7WTN - chains C2 and SW of the 18 polymer chains in the assembly; structure by electron microscopy, 3.40 A resolution.

[Chain C2]
Molecule: 18S rRNA
From: Saccharomyces cerevisiae
Sequence (1800 nucleotides; each row starts with the number of its first residue):
     1 UAUCUGGUUG AUCCUGCCAG UAGUCAUAUG CUUGUCUCAA AGAUUAAGCC AUGCAUGUCU
    61 AAGUAUAAGC AAUUUAUACA GUGAAACUGC GAAUGGCUCA UUAAAUCAGU UAUCGUUUAU
   121 UUGAUAGUUC CUUUACUACA UGGUAUAACU GUGGUAAUUC UAGAGCUAAU ACAUGCUUAA
   181 AAUCUCGACC CUUUGGAAGA GAUGUAUUUA UUAGAUAAAA AAUCAAUGUC UUCGGACUCU
   241 UUGAUGAUUC AUAAUAACUU UUCGAAUCGC AUGGCCUUGU GCUGGCGAUG GUUCAUUCAA
   301 AUUUCUGCCC UAUCAACUUU CGAUGGUAGG AUAGUGGCCU ACCAUGGUUU CAACGGGUAA
   361 CGGGGAAUAA GGGUUCGAUU CCGGAGAGGG AGCCUGAGAA ACGGCUACCA CAUCCAAGGA
   421 AGGCAGCAGG CGCGCAAAUU ACCCAAUCCU AAUUCAGGGA GGUAGUGACA AUAAAUAACG
   481 AUACAGGGCC CAUUCGGGUC UUGUAAUUGG AAUGAGUACA AUGUAAAUAC CUUAACGAGG
   541 AACAAUUGGA GGGCAAGUCU GGUGCCAGCA GCCGCGGUAA UUCCAGCUCC AAUAGCGUAU
   601 AUUAAAGUUG UUGCAGUUAA AAAGCUCGUA GUUGAACUUU GGGCCCGGUU GGCCGGUCCG
   661 AUUUUUUCGU GUACUGGAUU UCCAACGGGG CCUUUCCUUC UGGCUAACCU UGAGUCCUUG
   721 UGGCUCUUGG CGAACCAGGA CUUUUACUUU GAAAAAAUUA GAGUGUUCAA AGCAGGCGUA
   781 UUGCUCGAAU AUAUUAGCAU GGAAUAAUAG AAUAGGACGU UUGGUUCUAU UUUGUUGGUU
   841 UCUAGGACCA UCGUAAUGAU UAAUAGGGAC GGUCGGGGGC AUCAGUAUUC AAUUGUCAGA
   901 GGUGAAAUUC UUGGAUUUAU UGAAGACUAA CUACUGCGAA AGCAUUUGCC AAGGACGUUU
   961 UCAUUAAUCA AGAACGAAAG UUAGGGGAUC GAAGAUGAUC AGAUACCGUC GUAGUCUUAA
  1021 CCAUAAACUA UGCCGACUAG GGAUCGGGUG GUGUUUUUUU AAUGACCCAC UCGGCACCUU
  1081 ACGAGAAAUC AAAGUCUUUG GGUUCUGGGG GGAGUAUGGU CGCAAGGCUG AAACUUAAAG
  1141 GAAUUGACGG AAGGGCACCA CCAGGAGUGG AGCCUGCGGC UUAAUUUGAC UCAACACGGG
  1201 GAAACUCACC AGGUCCAGAC ACAAUAAGGA UUGACAGAUU GAGAGCUCUU UCUUGAUUUU
  1261 GUGGGUGGUG GUGCAUGGCC GUUCUUAGUU GGUGGAGUGA UUUGUCUGCU UAAUUGCGAU
  1321 AACGAACGAG ACCUUAACCU ACUAAAUAGU GGUGCUAGCA UUUGCUGGUU AUCCACUUCU
  1381 UAGAGGGACU AUCGGUUUCA AGCCGAUGGA AGUUUGAGGC AAUAACAGGU CUGUGAUGCC
  1441 CUUAGACGUU CUGGGCCGCA CGCGCGCUAC ACUGACGGAG CCAGCGAGUC UAACCUUGGC
  1501 CGAGAGGUCU UGGUAAUCUU GUGAAACUCC GUCGUGCUGG GGAUAGAGCA UUGUAAUUAU
  1561 UGCUCUUCAA CGAGGAAUUC CUAGUAAGCG CAAGUCAUCA GCUUGCGUUG AUUACGUCCC
  1621 UGCCCUUUGU ACACACCGCC CGUCGCUAGU ACCGAUUGAA UGGCUUAGUG AGGCCUCAGG
  1681 AUCUGCUUAG AGAAGGGGGC AACUCCAUCU CAGAGCGGAG AAUUUGGACA AACUUGGUCA
  1741 UUUAGAGGAA CUAAAAGUCG UAACAAGGUU UCCGUAGGUG AACCUGCGGA AGGAUCAUUA
Disordered / not traced: 73-75, 133-135, 489-498, 651-683, 707-732, 1147-1634, 1639-1643, 1687-1711, 1759-1765

[Chain SW]
Molecule: 40S ribosomal protein S22-A
From: Saccharomyces cerevisiae
Reference sequence: P0C0W1 (RS22A_YEAST); residue numbers follow UniProt; this construct covers 1-130
Chain sequence (130 residues; each row starts with the number of its first residue):
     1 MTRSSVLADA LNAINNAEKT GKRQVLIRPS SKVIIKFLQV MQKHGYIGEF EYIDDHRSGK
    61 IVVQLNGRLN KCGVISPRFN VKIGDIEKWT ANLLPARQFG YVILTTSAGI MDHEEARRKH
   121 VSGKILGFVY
Disordered / not traced: 1

[How chain C2 and chain SW interact]
Pairs across the interface (77):
  U612(C2) - Asn92(SW)  sugar contact
  U633(C2) - Ser4(SW)  sugar contact
  G634(C2) - Ser4(SW)  sugar contact
  A635(C2) - Arg3(SW)  sugar contact
  A636(C2) - Val6(SW)  phosphate contact
  A636(C2) - Ser30(SW)  sugar contact
  A636(C2) - Ser31(SW)  phosphate contact
  A636(C2) - Ser58(SW)  sugar contact
  C637(C2) - Ser31(SW)  hydrogen bond to the phosphate
  C637(C2) - Lys32(SW)  hydrogen bond to the phosphate
  U638(C2) - Lys32(SW)  salt bridge to the phosphate
  C686(C2) - Arg118(SW)  hydrogen bond to the phosphate
  G687(C2) - Glu115(SW)  phosphate contact
  G687(C2) - Arg118(SW)  salt bridge to the phosphate
  G687(C2) - Lys119(SW)  salt bridge to the phosphate
  C747(C2) - Asn80(SW)  hydrogen bond to the sugar
  U748(C2) - Asn80(SW)  phosphate contact
  U748(C2) - Val81(SW)  sugar contact
  U748(C2) - Lys82(SW)  phosphate contact
  U748(C2) - Ser122(SW)  hydrogen bond to the sugar
  U749(C2) - Lys82(SW)  phosphate contact
  U749(C2) - Ile83(SW)  hydrogen bond to the phosphate
  U750(C2) - His120(SW)  salt bridge to the phosphate
  U794(C2) - Lys82(SW)  hydrogen bond to the base
  U794(C2) - Asp85(SW)  hydrogen bond to the base
  U794(C2) - Lys88(SW)  base contact
  G802(C2) - Ser107(SW)  hydrogen bond to the sugar
  A803(C2) - Ser107(SW)  sugar contact
  A804(C2) - Thr105(SW)  hydrogen bond to the sugar
  A804(C2) - Thr106(SW)  sugar contact
  A804(C2) - Ser107(SW)  base contact
  A804(C2) - Ile110(SW)  sugar contact
  U805(C2) - Lys32(SW)  salt bridge to the phosphate
  U805(C2) - Val33(SW)  sugar contact
  U805(C2) - Arg78(SW)  hydrogen bond to the sugar
  U805(C2) - Thr105(SW)  sugar contact
  U805(C2) - Lys124(SW)  base contact
  A806(C2) - Arg78(SW)  salt bridge to the phosphate
  U861(C2) - His56(SW)  hydrogen bond to the sugar
  U861(C2) - Arg57(SW)  sugar contact
  A863(C2) - Arg57(SW)  salt bridge to the phosphate
  U864(C2) - Arg28(SW)  salt bridge to the phosphate
  U864(C2) - Arg57(SW)  salt bridge to the phosphate
  A865(C2) - Arg3(SW)  salt bridge to the phosphate
  A865(C2) - Arg28(SW)  salt bridge to the phosphate
  C1034(C2) - Thr2(SW)  sugar contact
  G1035(C2) - Thr2(SW)  sugar contact
  G1035(C2) - Arg3(SW)  sugar contact
  G1035(C2) - Asp9(SW)  base contact
  A1036(C2) - Arg3(SW)  sugar contact
  A1036(C2) - Asp9(SW)  sugar contact
  A1036(C2) - Asn12(SW)  hydrogen bond to the base
  C1037(C2) - Asn16(SW)  hydrogen bond to the base
  U1038(C2) - Thr20(SW)  sugar contact
  U1038(C2) - Lys22(SW)  phosphate contact
  A1039(C2) - Lys22(SW)  salt bridge to the phosphate
  G1094(C2) - Asn16(SW)  base contact
  U1095(C2) - Asn12(SW)  base contact
  U1095(C2) - Asn16(SW)  hydrogen bond to the sugar
  C1096(C2) - Asn15(SW)  phosphate contact
  C1096(C2) - Lys71(SW)  salt bridge to the phosphate
  U1098(C2) - Lys71(SW)  sugar contact
  U1098(C2) - Tyr130(SW)  hydrogen bond to the sugar
  U1099(C2) - Lys71(SW)  phosphate contact
  U1099(C2) - Phe128(SW)  phosphate contact
  G1100(C2) - Val74(SW)  hydrogen bond to the sugar
  G1100(C2) - Ile75(SW)  sugar contact
  G1100(C2) - Ser76(SW)  hydrogen bond to the sugar
  G1100(C2) - Trp89(SW)  base contact
  G1101(C2) - Thr2(SW)  hydrogen bond to the base
  G1101(C2) - Ser4(SW)  sugar contact
  G1101(C2) - Ser5(SW)  sugar contact
  G1101(C2) - Ala8(SW)  sugar contact
  G1101(C2) - Val74(SW)  sugar contact
  G1101(C2) - Ser76(SW)  hydrogen bond to the phosphate
  G1102(C2) - Ser4(SW)  hydrogen bond to the sugar
  G1102(C2) - Ser76(SW)  hydrogen bond to the phosphate
Interface residues without a listed pair, chain C2 (41 interface residues in all): G371, G372, G688, A862
Interface residues without a listed pair, chain SW (53 interface residues in all): Ala13, Lys19, Pro29, Lys60, Pro77, Phe79, Ala108, Gly123

[In short]
41 residues of chain C2 and 53 residues of chain SW are in contact; the contacts include 22 hydrogen bonds and
13 salt bridges. Polar pairs include U794(C2)-Lys82(SW), U794(C2)-Asp85(SW) and A1036(C2)-Asn12(SW).
Here chain C2 is 18S rRNA and chain SW is 40S ribosomal protein S22-A, both from Saccharomyces cerevisiae.
Entry 7WTN (Cryo-EM structure of a yeast pre-40S ribosomal subunit - State Tsr1-1 (with Rps2)) was determined
by electron microscopy (same publication as 7WTO, 7WTP, 7WTQ and 7WTR).
